8XI3 - chains F and A of the 5 polymer chains in the assembly; structure by electron microscopy, 3.00 A resolution.

[Chain F]
Name: 14-3-3 protein gamma
From: Mus musculus
UniProtKB: P61982 (1433G_MOUSE); numbering as in UniProt (aligned over 1-247)
Sequence (247 residues; row label = number of the first residue in the row):
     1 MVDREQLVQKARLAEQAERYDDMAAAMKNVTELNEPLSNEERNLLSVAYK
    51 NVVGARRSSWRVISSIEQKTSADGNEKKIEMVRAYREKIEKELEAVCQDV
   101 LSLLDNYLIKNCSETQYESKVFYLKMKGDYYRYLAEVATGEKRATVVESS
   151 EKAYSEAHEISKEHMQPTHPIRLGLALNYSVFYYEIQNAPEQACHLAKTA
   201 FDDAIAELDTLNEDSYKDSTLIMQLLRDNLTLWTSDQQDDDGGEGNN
Disordered / not traced: 1, 237-247
Swiss-Prot annotation at these positions:
  - site (Interaction with phosphoserine on interacting protein): R57, R132
  - modified residue: M1 (N-acetylmethionine), V2 (N-acetylvaline), S71 (Phosphoserine), Y133 (Phosphotyrosine), T145 (Phosphothreonine), S215 (Phosphoserine), T234 (Phosphothreonine), S235 (Phosphoserine)

[Chain A]
Name: NACHT, LRR and PYD domains-containing protein 5
From: Mus musculus
UniProtKB: Q9R1M5 (NALP5_MOUSE); residues 1-1059 here correspond to UniProt positions 105-1163 (UniProt number = residue number + 104)
Sequence (1059 residues; row label = number of the first residue in the row):
     1 MGPPEKDSKAILKARGLEEEQKSESTMSPSENVSRAILKDSGSEEVEQAS
    51 ERKMTSPENDSKSIQKDQGPEQEQTSETLQSKEEDEVTEADKDNGGDLQD
   101 YKAHVIAKFDTSVDLHYDSPEMKLLSDAFKPYQKTFQPHTIILHGRPGVG
   151 KSALARSIVLGWAQGKLFQKMSFVIFFSVREIKWTEKSSLAQLIAKECPD
   201 SWDLVTKIMSQPERLLFVIDGLDDMDSVLQHDDMTLSRDWKDEQPIYILM
   251 YSLLRKALLPQSFLIITTRNTGLEKLKSMVVSPLYILVEGLSASRRSQLV
   301 LENISNESDRIQVFHSLIENHQLFDQCQAPSVCSLVCEALQLQKKLGKRC
   351 TLPCQTLTGLYATLVFHQLTLKRPSQSALSQEEQITLVGLCMMAAEGVWT
   401 MRSVFYDDDLKNYSLKESEILALFHMNILLQVGHNSEQCYVFSHLSLQDF
   451 FAALYYVLEGLEEWNQHFCFIENQRSIMEVKRTDDTRLLGMKRFLFGLMN
   501 KDILKTLEVLFEYPVIPTVEQKLQHWVSLIAQQVNGTSPMDTLDAFYCLF
   551 ESQDEEFVGGALKRFQEVWLLINQKMDLKVSSYCLKHCQNLKAIRVDIRD
   601 LLSVDNTLELCPVVTVQETQCKPLLMEWWGNFCSVLGSLRNLKELDLGDS
   651 ILSQRAMKILCLELRNQSCRIQKLTFKSAEVVSGLKHLWKLLFSNQNLKY
   701 LNLGNTPMKDDDMKLACEALKHPKCSVETLRLDSCELTIIGYEMISTLLI
   751 STTRLKCLSLAKNRVGVKSMISLGNALSSSMCLLQKLILDNCGLTPASCH
   801 LLVSALFSNQNLTHLCLSNNSLGTEGVQQLCQFLRNPECALQRLILNHCN
   851 IVDDAYGFLAMRLANNTKLTHLSLTMNPVGDGAMKLLCEALKEPTCYLQE
   901 LELVDCQLTQNCCEDLACMITTTKHLKSLDLGNNALGDKGVITLCEGLKQ
   951 SSSSLRRLGLGACKLTSNCCEALSLAISCNPHLNSLNLVKNDFSTSGMLK
  1001 LCSAFQCPVSNLGIIGLWKQEYYARVRRQLEEVEFVKPHVVIDGDWYASD
  1051 EDDRNWWKN
Disordered / not traced: 1-96, 477
Swiss-Prot annotation at these positions:
  - binding site (ATP): G145 to S152

[How chain F and chain A interact]
Contacting residue pairs (12; chain F residue first):
  Y216(F) - C979(A)
  Y216(F) - V1009(A)
  T220(F) - C1007(A)
  M223(F) - P1008(A)  hydrophobic
  Q224(F) - Q1006(A)
  R227(F) - Q1006(A)  hydrogen bond (side chain-backbone)
  R227(F) - P1008(A)
  R227(F) - V1036(A)
  R227(F) - K1037(A)
  D228(F) - E1032(A)
  D228(F) - V1036(A)
  T231(F) - F1035(A)
Other interface residues (no listed pair), chain F (9 interface residues in all): F201, S235
Other interface residues (no listed pair), chain A (11 interface residues in all): S978, S1003

[Summary]
9 residues of chain F and 11 residues of chain A are in contact, with 1 hydrogen bond. Its one hydrogen-bonded
contact is R227(F)-Q1006(A). UniProt lists 8 ATP-binding residues on chain A.
Chain F is 14-3-3 protein gamma and chain A is NACHT, LRR and PYD domains-containing protein 5, both from Mus
musculus; the structure, Structure of mouse SCMC-14-3-3gama complex, was determined by electron microscopy.
